3NFL - chains A and E; structure by X-ray diffraction, 1.91 A resolution.

# Chain A
Name: Tyrosine-protein phosphatase non-receptor type 4
From: Homo sapiens
Notes: fragment: PDZ domain
UniProt: P29074 (PTN4_HUMAN); numbering as in UniProt (aligned over 499-604)
Sequence (107 residues; numbered 498 to 604; the number before each row is that of its first residue):
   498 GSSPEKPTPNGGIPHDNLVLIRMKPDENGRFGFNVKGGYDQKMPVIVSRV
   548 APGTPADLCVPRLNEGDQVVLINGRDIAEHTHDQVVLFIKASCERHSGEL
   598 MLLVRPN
Not modelled in the structure: 498-511, 604
Sequence notes: expression tag (498)

# Chain E
Name: Glutamate [NMDA] receptor subunit epsilon-1
UniProt: Q12879 (NMDE1_HUMAN); residues 1-16 here correspond to UniProt positions 1449-1464 (UniProt number = residue number + 1448)
Sequence (16 residues; row label = number of the first residue in the row):
     1 SNRRVYKKMPSIESDV
Not modelled in the structure: 1-11
Curated features (UniProtKB/Swiss-Prot):
  - motif: Ser14 to Val16 (PDZ-binding)

# Chain A / chain E interface
Pairs across the interface (20):
  Arg527(A) with Val16(E)
  Phe528(A) with Val16(E), hydrogen bond (backbone-backbone)
  Gly529(A) with Val16(E), hydrogen bond (backbone-backbone)
  Phe530(A) with Ser14(E); Asp15(E); Val16(E), hydrogen bond (backbone-backbone)
  Asn531(A) with Glu13(E), hydrogen bond; Ser14(E); Asp15(E), hydrogen bond
  Val532(A) with Glu13(E); Ser14(E), hydrogen bond (backbone-backbone)
  Lys533(A) with Ile12(E); Glu13(E)
  Gly534(A) with Ile12(E)
  Gln538(A) with Ile12(E), hydrogen bond (side chain-backbone)
  Ser545(A) with Glu13(E), hydrogen bond
  His579(A) with Ile12(E); Ser14(E), hydrogen bond
  Val583(A) with Ser14(E)
  Ile586(A) with Val16(E), hydrophobic
Other interface residues (no listed pair), chain A (14 interface residues in all): Lys587

# In short
14 residues of chain A and 5 residues of chain E are in contact, with 9 hydrogen bonds. Among the polar pairs
are Phe528(A)-Val16(E), Asn531(A)-Glu13(E) and Asn531(A)-Asp15(E).
Here chain A is Tyrosine-protein phosphatase non-receptor type 4 (Homo sapiens) and chain E is Glutamate
[NMDA] receptor subunit epsilon-1. Entry 3NFL (Crystal structure of the PTPN4 PDZ domain complexed with the
C-terminus of the GluN2A NMDA receptor ...) was determined by X-ray diffraction (same publication as 3NFK).
